PDB entry 2DFH | X-ray diffraction, 2.27 A resolution | chain A

# Chain A
Molecule: Ribonuclease HII
Source organism: Thermococcus kodakarensis
Notes: EC 3.1.26.4; engineered mutation(s): chameleon sequence
UniProt: O74035 (RNH2_PYRKO); residue numbers follow UniProt; this construct covers 1-212
Chain sequence (221 residues; each row starts with the number of its first residue):
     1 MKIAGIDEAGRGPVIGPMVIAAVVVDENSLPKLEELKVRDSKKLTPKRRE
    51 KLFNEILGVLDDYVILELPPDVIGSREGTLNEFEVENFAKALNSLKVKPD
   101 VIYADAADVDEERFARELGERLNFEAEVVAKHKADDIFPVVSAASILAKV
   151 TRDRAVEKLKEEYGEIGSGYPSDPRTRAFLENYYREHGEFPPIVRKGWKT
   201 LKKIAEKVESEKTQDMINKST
UniProt features mapped onto this chain:
  - binding site (a divalent metal cation): Asp-7, Glu-8, Asp-105
  - mutagenesis: Asp-7 (D7A: Loss of activity), Glu-8 (E8A: Reduces activity by 99%), Asp-105 (D105A: Loss of activity), His-132 (H132A: Reduces activity by 75%), Asp-135 (D135A: Reduces activity by 98%)

# Overview
From UniProt: 3 divalent metal cation-binding residues and 5 mutagenesis sites.
Chain A is Ribonuclease HII (Thermococcus kodakarensis); the structure, Crystal structure of Tk-RNase
HII(1-212)-C, was determined by X-ray diffraction (same publication as 2DF5, 2DFE, 2DFF and 2DFI).
